PDB entry 5VU8 | X-ray diffraction, 3.20 A resolution | chains A and P of the 3 polymer chains in the assembly

[Chain A]
Name: DNA polymerase
From: Thermococcus kodakarensis
Notes: EC 2.7.7.7
UniProt: D0VWU9 (D0VWU9_THEKO); residue numbers follow UniProt; this construct covers 1-774
Amino-acid sequence (774 residues; row label = number of the first residue in the row):
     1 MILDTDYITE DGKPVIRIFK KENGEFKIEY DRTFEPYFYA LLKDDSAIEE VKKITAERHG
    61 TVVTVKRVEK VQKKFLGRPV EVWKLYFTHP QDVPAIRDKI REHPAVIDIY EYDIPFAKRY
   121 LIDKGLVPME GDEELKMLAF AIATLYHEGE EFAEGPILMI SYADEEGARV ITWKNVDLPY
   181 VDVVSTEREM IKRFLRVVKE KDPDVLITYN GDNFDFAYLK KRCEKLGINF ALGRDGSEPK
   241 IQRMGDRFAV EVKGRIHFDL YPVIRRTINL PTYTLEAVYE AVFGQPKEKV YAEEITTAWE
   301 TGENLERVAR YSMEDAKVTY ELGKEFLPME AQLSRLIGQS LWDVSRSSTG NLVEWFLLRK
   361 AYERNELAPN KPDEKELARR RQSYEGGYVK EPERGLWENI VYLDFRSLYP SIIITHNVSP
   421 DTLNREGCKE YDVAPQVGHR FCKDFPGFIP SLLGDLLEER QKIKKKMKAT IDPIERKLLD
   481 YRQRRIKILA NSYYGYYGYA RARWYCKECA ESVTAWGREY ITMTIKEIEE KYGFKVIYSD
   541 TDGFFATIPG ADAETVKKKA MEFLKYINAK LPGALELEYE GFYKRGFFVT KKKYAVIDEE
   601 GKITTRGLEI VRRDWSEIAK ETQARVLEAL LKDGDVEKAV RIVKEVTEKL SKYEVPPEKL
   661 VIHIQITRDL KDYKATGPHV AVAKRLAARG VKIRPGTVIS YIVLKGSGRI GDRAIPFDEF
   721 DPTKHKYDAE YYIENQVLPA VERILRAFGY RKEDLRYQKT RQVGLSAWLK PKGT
Not modelled in the structure: 658, 689, 760-774
Disulfide bonds: Cys428-Cys442, Cys506-Cys509
Construct notes: engineered mutation Ala141 (Asp in D0VWU9), Ala143 (Glu in D0VWU9), His147 (Glu in D0VWU9), Arg485 (Ala in D0VWU9), Lys584 (Glu in D0VWU9), Ile664 (Glu in D0VWU9)
Metal / ion sites: Mg2+: Glu580 (together with 9O7)
Residues lining bound ligands: 9O7: Tyr402, Asp404, Phe405, Arg406, Ser407, Leu408, Tyr409, Arg460, Lys487, Ile488, Asn491, Tyr494, Thr541, Asp542, Glu578, Glu580
Reported in the primary citation:
  - conformationally variable residues: Asp404, Arg460, Lys464, Lys487, Asn491, Asp540, Asp542, Glu578, Glu580
  - binding site for the ligand 9O7: Leu408, Tyr409, Ile488, Asn491, Tyr494
  - catalytic residues: Asp404, Asp540, Asp542 (by similarity / conservation)
  - mutagenesis - A485R, E664I: increased catalytic activity (TNA synthesis activity) (citing earlier work)
  - contacts within the chain: Arg266-Arg485, Glu330-Arg485, Leu333-Arg485
  - binding site for DNA/TNA hybrid primer (chain P): Ile664

[Chain P]
Molecule: DNA/TNA hybrid primer
Sequence (12 nucleotides; each row starts with the number of its first residue):
     1 CGCGAACTGC GX
Modified residues: 9O4 ((3R,5R)-5-(6-amino-9H-purin-9-yl)oxolan-3-yl dihydrogen phosphate) at position 12
Metal / ion sites: Mg2+: 9O4_12 (together with 9O7)

[Chain A / chain P interface]
Contacting residue pairs (28; chain A residue first):
  Asp540(A) - 9O4_12(P)  phosphate contact
  Thr541(A) - 9O4_12(P)  hydrogen bond to the sugar
  Lys592(A) - DG11(P)  hydrogen bond to the base
  Tyr594(A) - 9O4_12(P)  base contact
  Arg606(A) - DG11(P)  phosphate contact
  Arg606(A) - 9O4_12(P)  base contact
  Gly607(A) - DC10(P)  phosphate contact
  Gly607(A) - DG11(P)  hydrogen bond to the phosphate
  Val611(A) - DC10(P)  phosphate contact
  Arg612(A) - DT8(P)  hydrogen bond to the base
  Arg612(A) - DG9(P)  hydrogen bond to the base
  Arg612(A) - DC10(P)  sugar contact
  Arg613(A) - DG9(P)  phosphate contact
  Arg613(A) - DC10(P)  salt bridge to the phosphate
  Asp614(A) - DT8(P)  phosphate contact
  Asp614(A) - DG9(P)  sugar contact
  His663(A) - DG9(P)  phosphate contact
  Ile664(A) - DT8(P)  sugar contact
  Ile664(A) - DG9(P)  phosphate contact
  Gln665(A) - DT8(P)  phosphate contact
  Gln665(A) - DG9(P)  hydrogen bond to the phosphate
  Thr667(A) - DT8(P)  hydrogen bond to the phosphate
  Tyr673(A) - DC7(P)  phosphate contact
  Tyr673(A) - DT8(P)  hydrogen bond to the phosphate
  Lys674(A) - DC7(P)  hydrogen bond to the phosphate
  Ala675(A) - DA6(P)  phosphate contact
  Ala675(A) - DC7(P)  phosphate contact
  His679(A) - DT8(P)  salt bridge to the phosphate
Also at the interface, not in a pair above, chain A (19 interface residues in all): Thr605

[Summary]
The interface between chain A and chain P involves 19 residues on one side and 7 on the other; the contacts
include 9 hydrogen bonds and 2 salt bridges. Polar pairs include Lys592(A)-DG11(P), Arg612(A)-DT8(P) and
Arg612(A)-DG9(P). The paper reports catalytic residues Asp404(A), Asp540(A) and Asp542(A); A485R and E664I of
chain A increase catalytic activity (TNA synthesis activity).
Chain A is DNA polymerase (Thermococcus kodakarensis) and chain P is DNA/TNA hybrid primer; the structure, TNA
polymerase, closed ternary complex, was determined by X-ray diffraction together with 5VU5, 5VU6, 5VU7 and
5VU9 from the same study.
